Entry 7Q29 (X-ray diffraction, 1.60 A resolution); this record covers chain A.

== Chain A ==
Molecule: Angiotensin-converting enzyme
Source organism: Homo sapiens
Notes: EC 3.2.1.-, 3.4.15.1
UniProt: P12821 (ACE_HUMAN); residues 37-633 here correspond to UniProt positions 642-1238 (UniProt number = residue number + 605)
Amino-acid sequence (597 residues; row label = number of the first residue in the row):
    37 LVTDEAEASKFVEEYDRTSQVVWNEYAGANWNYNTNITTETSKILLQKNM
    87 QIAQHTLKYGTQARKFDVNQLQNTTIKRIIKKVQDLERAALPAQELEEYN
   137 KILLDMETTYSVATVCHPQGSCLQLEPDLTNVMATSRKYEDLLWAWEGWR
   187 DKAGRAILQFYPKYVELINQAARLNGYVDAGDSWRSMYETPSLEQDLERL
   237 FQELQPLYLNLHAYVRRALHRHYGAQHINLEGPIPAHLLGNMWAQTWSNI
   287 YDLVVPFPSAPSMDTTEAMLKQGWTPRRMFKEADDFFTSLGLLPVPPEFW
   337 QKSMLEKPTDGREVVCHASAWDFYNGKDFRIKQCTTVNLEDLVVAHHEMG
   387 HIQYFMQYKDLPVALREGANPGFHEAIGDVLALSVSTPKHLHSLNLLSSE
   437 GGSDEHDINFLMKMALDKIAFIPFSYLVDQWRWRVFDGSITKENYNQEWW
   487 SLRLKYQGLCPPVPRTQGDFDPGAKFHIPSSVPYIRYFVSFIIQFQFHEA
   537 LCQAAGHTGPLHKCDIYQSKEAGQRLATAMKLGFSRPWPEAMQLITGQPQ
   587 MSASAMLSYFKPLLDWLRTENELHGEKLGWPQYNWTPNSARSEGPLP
Not modelled in the structure: 37-39, 618-633
Disulfide bonds: C152-C158, C352-C370, C538-C550
Covalently attached groups: N-acetylglucosamine (NAG) linked to N72; glycan linked to N109
Sequence notes: engineered mutation G64 (Glu669 in P12821), Q90 (Asn695 in P12821), Q155 (Asn760 in P12821), Q337 (Asn942 in P12821), Q586 (Asn1191 in P12821)
Bound ions: Zn2+: H383, H387, E411 (together with 8JV)
Small-molecule neighbours:
  - 8JV ((2S,5R)-5-(4-methylphenyl)-1-[2-[[(2S)-1-oxidanyl-1-oxidanylidene-4-phenyl-butan-2-yl]amino]ethanoyl]pyrrolidine-2-carboxylic acid): Q281, H353, A354, S355, E376, V379, V380, H383, E384, H387, E411, F457, K511, F512, H513, V518, Y520, Y523
  - boric acid (BO3), molecule 1: D121, E123, A207, A208, N211, Y213, S219
  - boric acid (BO3), molecule 2: E162, C352, H353, A354, V380
  - boric acid (BO3), molecule 3: Y287, S298, P424, L433, E436, H442, N445, F446, K449
  - boric acid (BO3), molecule 4: F293, D440, I444, W602
  - boric acid (BO3), molecule 5: Q466, R470, L488, K491, Y492
Curated features (UniProtKB/Swiss-Prot):
  - active site: E384 (Proton acceptor 2), H513 (Proton donor 2)
  - binding site (chloride): R186, Y224, W485, R489, R522
  - binding site (Zn(2+)): H383, H387, E411
  - site: R561, L562 (Cleavage), N620 (Not glycosylated), R627, S628 (Cleavage)
  - glycosylation (N-linked (GlcNAc...) asparagine): N72, N109 (complex)
Reported in the primary citation:
  - Zn2+ coordination: H383, H387, E411
  - binding site for 8JV: Q281, H353, A354, S355, A356, V380, H383, E384, F457, K511, F512, H513, V518, Y520, R522, Y523
  - specificity-determining residues: V379, V380 (proposed by the authors, not directly observed)

== In short ==
Bound to chain A: 5 copies of boric acid and compound 8JV. Covalently linked N-acetylglucosamine: at N72. From
UniProt: active-site residues E384 and H513, 5 chloride-binding residues and 3 Zn2+-binding residues. The
paper reports a binding site for 8JV at Q281, H353 and A354 among others; Zn2+ coordination by H383, H387 and
E411.
Chain A is Angiotensin-converting enzyme (Homo sapiens); the structure, Crystal structure of Angiotensin-1
converting enzyme C-domain in complex with dual ACE/NEP inhibitor AD013, was determined by X-ray diffraction,
deposited together with 7Q24, 7Q25, 7Q26, 7Q27 and 7Q28.
